Entry 4K50 (X-ray diffraction, 2.93 A resolution); this record covers chains A and C of the 3 polymer chains in the assembly.

[Chain A]
Name: RNA polymerase 3D-POL
Source organism: Human rhinovirus A16
Notes: EC 2.7.7.48
UniProt: Q82122 (POLG_HRV16); residues 1-460 here correspond to UniProt positions 1694-2153 (UniProt number = residue number + 1693)
Sequence (460 residues; each row starts with the number of its first residue):
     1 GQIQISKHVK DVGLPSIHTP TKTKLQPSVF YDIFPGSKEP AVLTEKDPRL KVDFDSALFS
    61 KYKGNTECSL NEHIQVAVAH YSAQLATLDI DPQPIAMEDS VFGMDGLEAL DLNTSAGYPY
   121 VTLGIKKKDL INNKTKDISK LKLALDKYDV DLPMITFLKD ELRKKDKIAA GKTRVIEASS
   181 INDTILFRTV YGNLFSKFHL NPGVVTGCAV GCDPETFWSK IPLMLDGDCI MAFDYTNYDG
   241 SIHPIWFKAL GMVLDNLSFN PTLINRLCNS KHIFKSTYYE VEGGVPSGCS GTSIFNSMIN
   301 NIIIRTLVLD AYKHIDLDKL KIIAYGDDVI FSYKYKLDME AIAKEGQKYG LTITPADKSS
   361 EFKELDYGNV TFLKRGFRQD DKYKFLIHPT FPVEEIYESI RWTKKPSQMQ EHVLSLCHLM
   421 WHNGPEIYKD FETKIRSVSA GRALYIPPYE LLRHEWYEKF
Swiss-Prot annotation at these positions:
  - binding site (Mg(2+)): Asp234, Asp327

[Chain C]
Molecule: 14-nt RNA strand
Sequence (14 nucleotides; numbered 688 to 701; the number before each row is that of its first residue):
   688 GCCCGGACGA GAGA

[How chain A and chain C interact]
Contacting residue pairs (27):
  Asn113(A) - G696(C)  hydrogen bond to the phosphate
  Asn133(A) - A694(C)  phosphate contact
  Lys134(A) - A694(C)  sugar contact
  Ser293(A) - A701(C)  base contact
  Tyr325(A) - G700(C)  hydrogen bond to the base
  Tyr325(A) - A701(C)  hydrogen bond to the sugar
  Gly326(A) - A701(C)  sugar contact
  Asp327(A) - A701(C)  phosphate contact
  Asp328(A) - A701(C)  hydrogen bond to the phosphate
  Leu373(A) - G700(C)  sugar contact
  Leu373(A) - A701(C)  sugar contact
  Lys374(A) - G700(C)  salt bridge to the phosphate
  Lys374(A) - A701(C)  salt bridge to the phosphate
  Arg375(A) - G700(C)  sugar contact
  Phe391(A) - A699(C)  sugar contact
  Glu395(A) - G700(C)  phosphate contact
  Ser399(A) - G698(C)  hydrogen bond to the phosphate
  Ser399(A) - A699(C)  hydrogen bond to the phosphate
  Lys404(A) - G698(C)  hydrogen bond to the phosphate
  Lys405(A) - G696(C)  hydrogen bond to the phosphate
  Lys405(A) - A697(C)  salt bridge to the phosphate
  Gln408(A) - G696(C)  hydrogen bond to the sugar
  Gln408(A) - A697(C)  sugar contact
  His412(A) - G698(C)  sugar contact
  Ser415(A) - G698(C)  sugar contact
  Leu416(A) - G698(C)  sugar contact
  Leu419(A) - A699(C)  sugar contact
Interface residues without a listed pair, chain A (24 interface residues in all): Thr292, Thr403, Glu411

[Overview]
24 residues of chain A and 7 residues of chain C are in contact, with 9 hydrogen bonds and 3 salt bridges.
Polar contacts include Tyr325(A)-G700(C), Tyr325(A)-A701(C) and Gln408(A)-G696(C). From UniProt: Mg2+-binding
residues Asp234(A) and Asp327(A) on chain A.
Chain A is RNA polymerase 3D-POL (Human rhinovirus A16) and chain C is a 14-nt RNA strand; the structure,
Rhinovirus 16 polymerase elongation complex (r1_form), was determined by X-ray diffraction (same publication
as 4K4S, 4K4T, 4K4U, 4K4V, 4K4W, 4K4X, 4K4Y and 4K4Z).
